Entry 9QUU (X-ray diffraction, 1.63 A resolution); this record covers chains A and B.

# Chain A (and B)
Molecule: Triosephosphate isomerase
Organism: Rhodococcus sp. JG-3
Notes: EC 5.3.1.1; chain B of this document is another copy of the same molecule, construct and numbering; everything in this record applies to it too
UniProtKB: A0A520EUU7 (A0A520EUU7_RHOSO); residues 1-261 here = UniProt positions 1-261
Amino-acid sequence (261 residues; row label = number of the first residue in the row):
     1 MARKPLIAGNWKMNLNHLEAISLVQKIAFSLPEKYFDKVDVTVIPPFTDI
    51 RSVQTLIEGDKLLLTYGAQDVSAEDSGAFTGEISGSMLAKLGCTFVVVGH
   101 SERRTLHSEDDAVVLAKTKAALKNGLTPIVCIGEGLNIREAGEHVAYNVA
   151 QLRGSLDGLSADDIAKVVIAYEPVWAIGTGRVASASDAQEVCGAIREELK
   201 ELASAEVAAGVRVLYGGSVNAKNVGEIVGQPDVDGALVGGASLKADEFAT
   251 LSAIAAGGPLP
Not modelled in the structure: 1, 260-261 (chain B: 1, 258-261)
Metal / ion sites: Na+: Val228, Gln230, Val233

# Interface between chain A and chain B
Residue-residue contacts (87):
  Asn10(A) - Thr80(B)  hydrogen bond
  Lys12(A) - Gly77(B)
  Lys12(A) - Ala78(B)
  Lys12(A) - Thr80(B)
  Met13(A) - Ser72(B)
  Met13(A) - Glu74(B)
  Met13(A) - Asp75(B)
  Met13(A) - Ser76(B)
  Met13(A) - Gly77(B)  hydrogen bond (backbone-backbone)
  Met13(A) - Phe79(B)
  Met13(A) - Glu82(B)
  Met13(A) - Ile83(B)
  Met13(A) - Ser84(B)
  Met13(A) - Met87(B)
  Asn14(A) - Ser76(B)
  Asn14(A) - Gly77(B)  hydrogen bond (side chain-backbone)
  Asn14(A) - Met87(B)
  Leu15(A) - Met87(B)
  Asn16(A) - Lys90(B)
  His17(A) - Arg51(B)  hydrogen bond
  His17(A) - Lys90(B)
  His17(A) - Leu91(B)
  Leu18(A) - Lys90(B)
  Pro46(A) - Ile83(B)  hydrophobic
  Pro46(A) - Met87(B)  hydrophobic
  Phe47(A) - Phe47(B)  hydrophobic
  Phe47(A) - Thr48(B)
  Phe47(A) - Gly81(B)
  Phe47(A) - Ile83(B)
  Thr48(A) - Phe47(B)
  Thr48(A) - Ile83(B)
  Thr48(A) - Met87(B)
  Thr48(A) - Leu91(B)
  Arg51(A) - His17(B)  hydrogen bond
  Arg51(A) - Arg51(B)
  Arg51(A) - Ser52(B)
  Ser52(A) - Arg51(B)
  Gln69(A) - Thr80(B)
  Gln69(A) - Gly81(B)  hydrogen bond (side chain-backbone)
  Ser72(A) - Met13(B)
  Glu74(A) - Met13(B)
  Asp75(A) - Met13(B)
  Ser76(A) - Met13(B)
  Ser76(A) - Asn14(B)
  Gly77(A) - Lys12(B)
  Gly77(A) - Met13(B)  hydrogen bond (backbone-backbone)
  Gly77(A) - Asn14(B)  hydrogen bond (backbone-side chain)
  Ala78(A) - Lys12(B)
  Ala78(A) - Glu102(B)
  Phe79(A) - Met13(B)
  Phe79(A) - Glu102(B)
  Phe79(A) - Leu106(B)  hydrophobic
  Thr80(A) - Asn10(B)  hydrogen bond
  Thr80(A) - Lys12(B)
  Thr80(A) - Gln69(B)
  Thr80(A) - His100(B)
  Thr80(A) - Glu102(B)  hydrogen bond
  Thr80(A) - Arg103(B)  hydrogen bond (backbone-side chain)
  Gly81(A) - Phe47(B)
  Gly81(A) - Gln69(B)  hydrogen bond (backbone-side chain)
  Gly81(A) - Arg103(B)
  Glu82(A) - Met13(B)
  Glu82(A) - Arg103(B)
  Glu82(A) - His107(B)  salt bridge
  Ile83(A) - Met13(B)
  Ile83(A) - Pro46(B)  hydrophobic
  Ile83(A) - Phe47(B)
  Ile83(A) - Thr48(B)
  Ser84(A) - Met13(B)
  Met87(A) - Met13(B)
  Met87(A) - Asn14(B)
  Met87(A) - Leu15(B)
  Met87(A) - Pro46(B)  hydrophobic
  Met87(A) - Thr48(B)
  Lys90(A) - Asn16(B)
  Lys90(A) - His17(B)
  Lys90(A) - Leu18(B)
  Leu91(A) - His17(B)
  Leu91(A) - Thr48(B)
  His100(A) - Thr80(B)
  Glu102(A) - Ala78(B)
  Glu102(A) - Phe79(B)
  Glu102(A) - Thr80(B)  hydrogen bond
  Arg103(A) - Thr80(B)  hydrogen bond (side chain-backbone)
  Arg103(A) - Gly81(B)
  Leu106(A) - Phe79(B)  hydrophobic
  His107(A) - Glu82(B)  salt bridge
Also at the interface, not in a pair above, chain A (37 interface residues in all): Gln54, Asp70, Leu88
Also at the interface, not in a pair above, chain B (38 interface residues in all): Ile50, Gln54, Asp70, Leu88

# In short
Chain A and chain B form an interface of 37 and 38 residues respectively; the contacts include 14 hydrogen
bonds and 2 salt bridges. Polar contacts include Glu82(A)-His107(B), Asn10(A)-Thr80(B) and Asn14(A)-Gly77(B).
The Na+ site is built by Val228(A), Gln230(A) and Val233(A).
Both chains are Triosephosphate isomerase (Rhodococcus sp. JG-3). Entry 9QUU (Triosephosphate isomerase of
Rhodococcus sp. JG-3) was determined by X-ray diffraction (same publication as 9QUS).
